PDB entry 8ZNZ | electron microscopy, 3.06 A resolution | chains A and F of the 10 polymer chains in the assembly

[Chain A]
Protein: 5'-nucleotidase
From: Homo sapiens
Notes: EC 3.1.3.35, 3.1.3.5, 3.1.3.89, 3.1.3.91, 3.1.3.99
Reference sequence: P21589 (5NTD_HUMAN); residues 26-549 here = UniProt positions 26-549
Sequence (524 residues; each row starts with the number of its first residue):
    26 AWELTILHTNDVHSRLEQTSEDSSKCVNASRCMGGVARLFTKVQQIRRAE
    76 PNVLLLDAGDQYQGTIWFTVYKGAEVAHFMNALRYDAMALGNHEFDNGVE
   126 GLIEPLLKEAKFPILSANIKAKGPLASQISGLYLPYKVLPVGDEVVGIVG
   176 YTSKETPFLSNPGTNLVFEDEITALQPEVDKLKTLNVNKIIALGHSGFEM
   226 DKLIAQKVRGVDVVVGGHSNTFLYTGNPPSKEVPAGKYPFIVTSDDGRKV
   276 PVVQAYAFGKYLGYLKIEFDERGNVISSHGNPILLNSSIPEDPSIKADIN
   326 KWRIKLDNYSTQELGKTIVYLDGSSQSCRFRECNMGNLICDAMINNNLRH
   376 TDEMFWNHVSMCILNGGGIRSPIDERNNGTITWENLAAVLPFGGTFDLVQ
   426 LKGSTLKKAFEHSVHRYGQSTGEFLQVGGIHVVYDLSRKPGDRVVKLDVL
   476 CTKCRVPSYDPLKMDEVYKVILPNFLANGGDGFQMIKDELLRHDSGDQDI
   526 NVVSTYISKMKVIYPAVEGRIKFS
Cystine bridges: Cys51-Cys57, Cys353-Cys358, Cys365-Cys387, Cys476-Cys479
Metal / ion sites: Zn2+ site 1: Asp36, His38; Zn2+ site 2: Asp85, Asn117, His220, His243; Ca2+: Asn213, Asp237, Gly298
Curated features (UniProtKB/Swiss-Prot):
  - binding site (Zn(2+)): Asp36, His38, Asp85, Asn117, His220, His243
  - binding site (AMP): Arg354, Asn390, Arg395, Phe417, Phe500, Asp506
  - binding site (IMP): Arg354, Asn390, Arg395, Phe417, Phe500, Asp506
  - site (Transition state stabilizer): His118, Asp121
  - lipidation: Ser549 (GPI-anchor amidated serine)
  - glycosylation (N-linked (GlcNAc...) asparagine): Asn53, Asn311, Asn333, Asn403
  - natural variant: Cys358 (C358Y: In CALJA)

[Chain F]
Protein: HB0038 Fab heavy chain
From: Homo sapiens
Notes: antibody fragment or engineered binder
Sequence (124 residues; numbered 1 to 124; the number before each row is that of its first residue):
     1 QVQLVESGGGLVKPGGSLRLSCAASGFTFSKYAMSWIRQAPGKGLEWVAE
    51 ISSGGGYINYADSVKGRFTISRDNAKNSLYLQMNSLRAEDTAVYYCARAI
   101 YYYGSSYNYYAMDYWGQGTTVTVS
Cystine bridges: Cys22-Cys96

[Chain A / chain F interface]
Residue-residue contacts (17; chain A residue first):
  Lys147(A) - Tyr102(F)
  Lys147(A) - Ser106(F)  hydrogen bond
  Lys147(A) - Asn108(F)  hydrogen bond (side chain-backbone)
  Lys147(A) - Tyr109(F)
  Gly148(A) - Tyr109(F)
  Lys179(A) - Tyr103(F)
  Glu180(A) - Tyr103(F)  hydrogen bond
  Phe183(A) - Tyr103(F)
  Thr189(A) - Ser105(F)
  Thr189(A) - Ser106(F)  hydrogen bond (backbone-side chain)
  Leu191(A) - Ser105(F)
  His375(A) - Gly104(F)
  Glu378(A) - Ser52(F)
  Glu378(A) - Gly54(F)  hydrogen bond (side chain-backbone)
  Glu378(A) - Gly56(F)
  Glu378(A) - Tyr57(F)
  Met379(A) - Ser30(F)
Also at the interface, not in a pair above, chain A (14 interface residues in all): Pro149, Pro182, Asn190, Val192
Also at the interface, not in a pair above, chain F (13 interface residues in all): Gly55
Interface features reported in the paper:
  - pairs named by the authors: Lys147(A)-Ser106(F) (hydrogen bond), Glu180(A)-Tyr103(F) (hydrogen bond), Glu378(A)-Ser52(F) (hydrogen bond)
  - epitope / paratope residues, chain A: Asn143(A), Lys147(A), Gly148(A), Ser178(A), Glu180(A), Pro182(A), Phe183(A), Leu191(A), Val192(A), Glu378(A)
  - hot spots on chain A (mutagenesis) - K147A: abolished binding to HB0038 Fab heavy chain (chain F)

[Summary]
The interface between chain A and chain F involves 14 residues on one side and 13 on the other; the contacts
include 5 hydrogen bonds. Polar contacts include Lys147(A)-Ser106(F), Lys147(A)-Asn108(F) and
Glu180(A)-Tyr103(F). The authors report hydrogen bonds between Lys147(A) and Ser106(F), Glu180(A) and
Tyr103(F) and Glu378(A) and Ser52(F). From the paper: K147A of chain A abolishes binding to HB0038 Fab heavy
chain (chain F); epitope/paratope residues Asn143(A), Lys147(A) and Gly148(A) among others.
Chain A is 5'-nucleotidase and chain F is HB0038 Fab heavy chain, both from Homo sapiens; the structure, CD73
bound with HB0045, was determined by electron microscopy.
